PDB entry 6XG4 | X-ray diffraction, 2.10 A resolution | chain A

[Chain A]
Protein: Dihydrofolate reductase
Organism: Escherichia coli
Notes: EC 1.5.1.3
UniProtKB: P0ABQ4 (DYR_ECOLI); numbering as in UniProt (aligned over 1-159)
Chain sequence (165 residues; row label = number of the first residue in the row):
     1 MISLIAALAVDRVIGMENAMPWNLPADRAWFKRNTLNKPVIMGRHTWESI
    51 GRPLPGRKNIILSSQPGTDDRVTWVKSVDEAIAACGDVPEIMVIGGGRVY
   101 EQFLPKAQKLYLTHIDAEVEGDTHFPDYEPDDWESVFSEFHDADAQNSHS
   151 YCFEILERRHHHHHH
Unresolved in the structure: 160-165
Sequence notes: engineered mutation R28 (Leu in P0ABQ4); expression tag (160-165)
Curated features (UniProtKB/Swiss-Prot):
  - binding site (substrate): I5, D27, R52, R57, T113
  - binding site (NADP(+)): A7, V13 to A19, H45, T46, S63, S64, K76, G95 to Q102
  - natural variant: R28 (L28R: In strain: B[RT500] isozyme 2; this construct carries the variant), W30 (W30G: In strain: 1810), E154 (E154K: In strain: B[MB1428]; E154Q: In strain: 1810)
  - mutagenesis: M16 (M16F/S: Increases catalytic rate about 2-fold; M16N: Increases catalytic rate about 2-fold. Increases catalytic rate about 7-fold; when associated with L-20; Y-42; F-92; A-85 and S-152), M20 (M20I/V: Increases catalytic rate 2-fold; M20L: Increases catalytic rate 2.5-fold. Increases catalytic rate about 7-fold; when associated with N-16; Y-42; F-92; A-85 and S-152), M42 (M42V: Increases catalytic rate almost 2-fold; M42Y: Increases catalytic rate almost 2-fold. Increases catalytic rate about 7-fold; when associated with N-16; L-20; A-85; F-92 and S-152), C85 (C85A: Decreases catalytic rate by one third. Increases catalytic rate about 7-fold; when associated with N-16; L-20; Y-42; F-92 and S-152), M92 (M92F: No effect. Increases catalytic rate about 7-fold; when associated with N-16; L-20; Y-42; A-85 and S-152; M92L: No effect), C152 (C152S: Increases catalytic rate 1.5-fold. Increases catalytic rate about 7-fold; when associated with N-16; L-20; Y-42; A-85 and F-92)
Ligand contacts:
  - NADPH (NDP; NADPH dihydro-nicotinamide-adenine-dinucleotide phosphate): A6, A7, I14, G15, M16, N18, A19, M20, W22, G43, R44, H45, T46, S49, L62, S63, S64, Q65, K76, S77, V78, I94, G95, G96, G97, R98, V99, Y100, Q102, D122, T123
  - trimethoprim (TOP): I5, A6, A7, M20, D27, R28, W30, F31, S49, I50, L54, I94, Y100, T113
What the authors report for this chain:
  - mutagenesis - P21L, W30R: decreased catalytic activity (citing earlier work)

[Summary]
Bound to chain A: NADPH and trimethoprim. UniProt lists 5 substrate-binding residues, 21 NADP+-binding
residues and 6 mutagenesis sites. From the paper: P21L and W30R reduce catalytic activity.
Chain A is Dihydrofolate reductase (Escherichia coli); the structure, X-ray structure of Escherichia coli
dihydrofolate reductase L28R mutant in complex with trimethoprim, was determined by X-ray diffraction (same
publication as 6XG5).
